PDB entry 7P3N | electron microscopy, 4.60 A resolution (low resolution: residue-level contacts below are approximate; hydrogen-bond / salt-bridge calls are withheld) | chains B and F of the 22 polymer chains in the assembly

Chain B:
Protein: ATP synthase subunit alpha
Source organism: Acinetobacter baumannii ATCC 17978
Notes: EC 7.1.2.2
Reference sequence: A3M142 (ATPA_ACIBT); residues 1-514 here = UniProt positions 1-514
Chain sequence (514 residues; row label = number of the first residue in the row):
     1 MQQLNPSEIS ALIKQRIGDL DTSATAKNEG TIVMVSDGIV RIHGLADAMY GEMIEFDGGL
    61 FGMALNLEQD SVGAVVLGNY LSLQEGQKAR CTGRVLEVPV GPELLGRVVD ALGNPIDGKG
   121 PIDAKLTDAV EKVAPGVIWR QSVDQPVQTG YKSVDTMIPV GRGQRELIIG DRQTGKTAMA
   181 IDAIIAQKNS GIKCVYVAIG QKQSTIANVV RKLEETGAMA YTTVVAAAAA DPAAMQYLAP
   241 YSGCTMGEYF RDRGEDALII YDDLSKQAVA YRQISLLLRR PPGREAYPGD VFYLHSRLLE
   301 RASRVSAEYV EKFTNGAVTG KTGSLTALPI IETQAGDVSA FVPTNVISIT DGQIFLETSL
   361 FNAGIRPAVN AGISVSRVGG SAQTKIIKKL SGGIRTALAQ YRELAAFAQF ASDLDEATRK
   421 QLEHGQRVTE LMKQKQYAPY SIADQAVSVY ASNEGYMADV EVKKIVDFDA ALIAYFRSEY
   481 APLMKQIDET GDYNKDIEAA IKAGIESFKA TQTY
Swiss-Prot annotation at these positions:
  - binding site (ATP): Gly170 to Thr177
  - site: Ser374 (Required for activity)

Chain F:
Protein: ATP synthase subunit beta
Source organism: Acinetobacter baumannii ATCC 17978
Notes: EC 7.1.2.2
Reference sequence: A3M144 (ATPB_ACIBT); numbering as in UniProt (aligned over 1-464)
Chain sequence (464 residues; numbered 1 to 464; the number before each row is that of its first residue):
     1 MSSGRIIQII GAVIDVEFER TSVPKIYDAL QVDGTETTLE VQQQLGDGVV RTIAMGSTEG
    61 LKRGLTVTST NAPISVPVGT ATLGRIMDVL GRPIDEAGPV ATEERLPIHR QAPSYAEQAA
   121 STDLLETGIK VIDLLCPFAK GGKVGLFGGA GVGKTVNMME LINNIAKAHS GLSVFAGVGE
   181 RTREGNDFYH EMKDSNVLDK VAMVYGQMNE PPGNRLRVAL TGLTMAEYFR DEKDENGKGR
   241 DVLLFVDNIY RYTLAGTEVS ALLGRMPSAV GYQPTLAEEM GVLQERITST KSGSITSIQA
   301 VYVPADDLTD PSPATTFAHL DATVVLSRDI ASSGIYPAID PLDSTSRQLD PLVVGQEHYE
   361 IARAVQNVLQ RYKELKDIIA ILGMDELAEE DKLVVYRARK IQRFFSQPFH VAEVFTGAPG
   421 KLVPLKETIR GFKGLLAGEY DHIPEQAFYM VGGIDEVIAK AEKL
Unresolved in the structure: 1
Swiss-Prot annotation at these positions:
  - binding site (ATP): Gly148 to Thr155

Chain B / chain F interface:
Residue-residue contacts - 67 pairs, chain B then chain F:
  Ala46(B) - Arg63(F)
  Asp47(B) - Lys62(F)
  Met49(B) - Thr58(F)
  Met49(B) - Glu59(F)
  Met49(B) - Gly60(F)
  Met49(B) - Leu61(F)
  Tyr50(B) - Thr58(F)
  Tyr50(B) - Glu59(F)
  Leu67(B) - Gln8(F)
  Leu67(B) - Ile9(F)
  Leu67(B) - Arg63(F)
  Glu68(B) - Ile7(F)
  Glu68(B) - Gln8(F)
  Glu68(B) - Arg63(F)
  Gln69(B) - Gln8(F)
  Gln69(B) - Arg63(F)
  Ser71(B) - Arg63(F)
  Val72(B) - Arg63(F)
  Ala134(B) - Asn209(F)
  Val137(B) - Thr182(F)
  Val137(B) - Asn186(F)
  Val137(B) - Tyr205(F)
  Ile138(B) - Asp95(F)
  Ile138(B) - Glu96(F)
  Trp139(B) - Glu96(F)
  Arg140(B) - Thr182(F)
  Arg140(B) - Asn186(F)
  Gln141(B) - Asn186(F)
  Ser142(B) - Asp187(F)
  Pro281(B) - Leu262(F)
  Arg284(B) - Val270(F)
  Arg284(B) - Tyr272(F)
  Gly289(B) - Glu258(F)
  Asp290(B) - Glu258(F)
  Tyr293(B) - Met208(F)
  Tyr293(B) - Asn209(F)
  Tyr293(B) - Glu210(F)
  Tyr293(B) - Pro211(F)
  Tyr293(B) - Pro212(F)
  Tyr293(B) - Arg215(F)
  Ser296(B) - Met208(F)
  Ser296(B) - Asn209(F)
  Arg297(B) - Met208(F)
  Arg297(B) - Asn209(F)
  Glu300(B) - Thr182(F)
  Glu300(B) - Asn209(F)
  Ser339(B) - Ala305(F)
  Thr344(B) - Ala305(F)
  Ser348(B) - Arg181(F)
  Ile349(B) - Arg181(F)
  Thr350(B) - Arg181(F)
  Asp351(B) - Arg181(F)
  Gly372(B) - Arg328(F)
  Ser374(B) - Arg328(F)
  Val375(B) - Ala150(F)
  Val375(B) - Arg328(F)
  Arg377(B) - Gly149(F)
  Arg377(B) - Ala150(F)
  Arg377(B) - Val152(F)
  Arg377(B) - Lys154(F)
  Arg395(B) - Arg328(F)
  Arg395(B) - Ser332(F)
  Phe407(B) - Ala380(F)
  Asp413(B) - Ile381(F)
  Leu414(B) - Ala380(F)
  Leu414(B) - Ile381(F)
  Asp415(B) - Gly383(F)
Interface residues without a listed pair, chain B (49 interface residues in all): Leu45, Ala48, Asp70, Met157, Arg280, Phe292, Asn345, Ile347, Ala371, Ile373
Interface residues without a listed pair, chain F (49 interface residues in all): Ile10, Gly11, Gly148, Gly153, Arg183, Gly185, Gln207, Arg251, Leu254, Gly271, Tyr302, Asp377, Ile379

Summary:
Chain B and chain F each contribute 49 residues to their interface. From UniProt: 8 ATP-binding residues on
chain B; 8 ATP-binding residues on chain F.
Here chain B is ATP synthase subunit alpha and chain F is ATP synthase subunit beta, both from Acinetobacter
baumannii ATCC 17978. Entry 7P3N (F1Fo-ATP synthase from Acinetobacter baumannii (state 2)) was determined by
electron microscopy together with 7P2Y and 7P3W from the same study.
